Entry 7LCG (electron microscopy, 2.42 A resolution); this record covers chains C and E of the 6 polymer chains in the assembly.

Chain C (and E):
Name: Envelope protein E
Source organism: Usutu virus
Notes: chain E of this document is another copy of the same molecule, construct and numbering; everything in this record applies to it too
UniProt: Q5WPU4 (Q5WPU4_USUV); residues 1-500 here correspond to UniProt positions 294-793 (UniProt number = residue number + 293)
Amino-acid sequence (500 residues; numbered 1 to 500; the number before each row is that of its first residue):
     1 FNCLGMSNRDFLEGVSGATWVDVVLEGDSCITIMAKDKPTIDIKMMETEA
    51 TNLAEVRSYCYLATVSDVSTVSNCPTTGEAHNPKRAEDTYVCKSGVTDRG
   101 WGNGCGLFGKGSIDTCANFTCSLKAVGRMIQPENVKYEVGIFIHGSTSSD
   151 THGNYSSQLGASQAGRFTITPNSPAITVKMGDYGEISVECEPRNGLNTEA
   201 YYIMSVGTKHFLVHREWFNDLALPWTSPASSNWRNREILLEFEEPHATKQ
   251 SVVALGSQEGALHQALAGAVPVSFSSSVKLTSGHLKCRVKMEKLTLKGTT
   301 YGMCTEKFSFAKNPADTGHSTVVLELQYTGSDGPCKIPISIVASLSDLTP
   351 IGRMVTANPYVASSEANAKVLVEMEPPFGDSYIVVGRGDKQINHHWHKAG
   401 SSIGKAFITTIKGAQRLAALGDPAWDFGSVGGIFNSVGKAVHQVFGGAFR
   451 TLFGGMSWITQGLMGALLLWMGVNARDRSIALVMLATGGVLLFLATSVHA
Unresolved in the structure: 14-17, 500 (chain E: 15-17, 500)
Disulfide bonds: Cys-3/Cys-30, Cys-60/Cys-121, Cys-74/Cys-105, Cys-92/Cys-116, Cys-190/Cys-287, Cys-304/Cys-335
Covalent attachments: N-acetylglucosamine (NAG) linked to Asn-118, Asn-154

Interface between chain C and chain E:
Contacting residue pairs (48):
  Leu-4(C) / Phe-108(E)  hydrophobic
  Gly-5(C) / Phe-108(E)
  Ser-7(C) / Asp-98(E)  hydrogen bond
  Ser-7(C) / Lys-110(E)
  Asp-98(C) / Ser-7(E)  hydrogen bond
  Trp-101(C) / Lys-312(E)
  Trp-101(C) / Asn-313(E)
  Trp-101(C) / Ala-315(E)  hydrophobic
  Trp-101(C) / Val-323(E)  hydrophobic
  Trp-101(C) / Leu-324(E)  hydrophobic
  Trp-101(C) / Leu-371(E)  hydrophobic
  Leu-107(C) / Ala-315(E)  hydrophobic
  Phe-108(C) / Leu-4(E)
  Phe-108(C) / Gly-5(E)
  Phe-108(C) / Asp-316(E)
  Phe-108(C) / Thr-317(E)
  Phe-108(C) / Val-323(E)  hydrophobic
  Ser-149(C) / Trp-101(E)
  Lys-209(C) / Val-253(E)
  Lys-209(C) / Ala-254(E)
  Val-253(C) / Lys-209(E)
  Ala-254(C) / Lys-209(E)
  Leu-255(C) / His-263(E)
  Leu-255(C) / Gln-264(E)
  Gly-256(C) / Glu-259(E)
  Gly-256(C) / Gly-260(E)
  Gly-256(C) / His-263(E)  hydrogen bond (backbone-side chain)
  Ser-257(C) / Ser-257(E)
  Ser-257(C) / Gly-260(E)  hydrogen bond (backbone-backbone)
  Gln-258(C) / Gly-260(E)
  Glu-259(C) / Gly-256(E)
  Gly-260(C) / Gly-256(E)
  Gly-260(C) / Ser-257(E)  hydrogen bond (backbone-backbone)
  Gly-260(C) / Gln-258(E)
  His-263(C) / Leu-255(E)
  His-263(C) / Gly-256(E)  hydrogen bond (side chain-backbone)
  Gln-264(C) / Leu-255(E)
  Lys-312(C) / Trp-101(E)
  Asn-313(C) / Trp-101(E)
  Ala-315(C) / Trp-101(E)  hydrophobic
  Ala-315(C) / Gly-106(E)
  Asp-316(C) / Phe-108(E)
  Thr-317(C) / Phe-108(E)
  Val-323(C) / Trp-101(E)
  Val-323(C) / Phe-108(E)  hydrophobic
  Leu-324(C) / Trp-101(E)  hydrophobic
  Glu-325(C) / Trp-101(E)
  Leu-371(C) / Trp-101(E)  hydrophobic
Other interface residues (no listed pair), chain C (31 interface residues in all): Cys-105, Gly-106, Ala-261
Other interface residues (no listed pair), chain E (32 interface residues in all): Asn-103, Cys-105, Ser-149, Ala-261, Glu-325

In short:
31 residues of chain C and 32 residues of chain E are in contact; the contacts include 6 hydrogen bonds. Among
the polar pairs are Ser-7(C)/Asp-98(E), Gly-256(C)/His-263(E) and Ser-257(C)/Gly-260(E).
Chain C and chain E are both Envelope protein E (Usutu virus); the structure, The mature Usutu SAAR-1776,
Model A, was determined by electron microscopy together with 7LCH from the same study.
